2A1K - chain A; structure by X-ray diffraction, 2.00 A resolution.

# Chain A
Name: gp32 single stranded DNA binding protein
Source organism: Enterobacteria phage RB69
Notes: fragment: Core domain
UniProt: Q7Y265 (Q7Y265_BPR69); numbering as in UniProt (aligned over 21-253)
Sequence (233 residues; each row starts with the number of its first residue):
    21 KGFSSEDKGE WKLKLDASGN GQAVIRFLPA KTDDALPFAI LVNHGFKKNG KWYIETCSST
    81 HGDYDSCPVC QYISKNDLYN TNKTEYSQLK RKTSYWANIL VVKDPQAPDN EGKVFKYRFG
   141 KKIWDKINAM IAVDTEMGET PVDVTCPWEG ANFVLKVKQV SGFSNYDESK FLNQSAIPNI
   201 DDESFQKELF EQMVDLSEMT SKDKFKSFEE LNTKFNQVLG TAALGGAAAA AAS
Not modelled in the structure: 21-26, 242-253
Ion coordination: Zn2+: H64, C77, C87, C90

# Overview
H64, C77, C87 and C90 coordinate Zn2+.
Chain A is gp32 single stranded DNA binding protein (Enterobacteria phage RB69); the structure, RB69
single-stranded DNA binding protein core domain, was determined by X-ray diffraction together with 2ATQ from
the same study.
